PDB entry 7SQQ | electron microscopy, 4.20 A resolution (low resolution: residue-level contacts below are approximate; hydrogen-bond / salt-bridge calls are withheld) | chains A and B of the 24 polymer chains in the assembly

# Chain A (and B)
Name: Chimallin
From: Pseudomonas phage 201phi2-1
Notes: chain B of this document is another copy of the same molecule, construct and numbering; everything in this record applies to it too
UniProtKB: B3FIW8 (GP105_BP201); residues 1-631 here = UniProt positions 1-631
Sequence (634 residues; numbered -2 to 631; the number before each row is that of its first residue; numbers below 1 keep their minus sign (Ser-2 is residue -2)):
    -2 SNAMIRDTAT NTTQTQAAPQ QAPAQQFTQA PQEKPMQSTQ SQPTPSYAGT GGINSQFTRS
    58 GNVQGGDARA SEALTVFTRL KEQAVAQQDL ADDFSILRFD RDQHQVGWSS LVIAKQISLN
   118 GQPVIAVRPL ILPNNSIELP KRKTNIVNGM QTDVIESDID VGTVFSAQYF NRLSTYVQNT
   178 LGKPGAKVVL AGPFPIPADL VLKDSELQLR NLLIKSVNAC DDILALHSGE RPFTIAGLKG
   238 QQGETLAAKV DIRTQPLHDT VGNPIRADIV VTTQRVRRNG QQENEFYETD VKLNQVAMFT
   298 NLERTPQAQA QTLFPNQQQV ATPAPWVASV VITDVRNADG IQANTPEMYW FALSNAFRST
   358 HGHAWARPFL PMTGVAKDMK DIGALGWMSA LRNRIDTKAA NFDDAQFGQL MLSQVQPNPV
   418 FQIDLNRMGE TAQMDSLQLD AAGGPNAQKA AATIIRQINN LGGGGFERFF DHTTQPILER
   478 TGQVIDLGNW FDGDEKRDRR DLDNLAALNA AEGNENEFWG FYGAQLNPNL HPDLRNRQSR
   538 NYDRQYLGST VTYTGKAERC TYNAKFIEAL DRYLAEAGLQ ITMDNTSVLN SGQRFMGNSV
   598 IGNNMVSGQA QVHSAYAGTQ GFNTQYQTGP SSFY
Not modelled in the structure: -2 to 47, 307-318, 582-589, 612-621
Differences from the reference sequence: expression tag (-2 to 0)
Swiss-Prot annotation at these positions:
  - region (Homotetramerization): Gln590 to Ser611, Gln622 to Tyr631

# How chain A and chain B interact
Contacting residue pairs - 31 pairs, chain A then chain B:
  Asp86(A) with Gly58(B); Asn59(B)
  Ile211(A) with Gly58(B); Asn59(B)
  Asn215(A) with Ser57(B)
  Asp218(A) with Ser57(B)
  Asp219(A) with Arg56(B)
  Ala222(A) with Arg56(B)
  Glu227(A) with Arg56(B)
  Arg272(A) with Ile50(B)
  Asn281(A) with Gln102(B)
  Glu282(A) with Ser163(B)
  Phe283(A) with Gly104(B); Leu136(B); Ile156(B); Thr160(B)
  Tyr284(A) with Arg98(B); Gln102(B); Val103(B)
  Glu285(A) with Pro137(B)
  Asp287(A) with Gly48(B)
  Asp336(A) with Val60(B)
  Gly337(A) with Asn51(B)
  Ile338(A) with Asn51(B)
  Gln339(A) with Asn51(B); Arg56(B); Gly58(B)
  Ala340(A) with Phe54(B); Arg56(B)
  Thr342(A) with Arg56(B)
  Gln590(A) with Gln148(B)
Also at the interface, not in a pair above, chain A (24 interface residues in all): Ala88, Arg228, Phe230
Also at the interface, not in a pair above, chain B (22 interface residues in all): Thr55, Asp99, Gln165

# Summary
24 residues of chain A and 22 residues of chain B are in contact.
Both chains are Chimallin (Pseudomonas phage 201phi2-1). Entry 7SQQ (201Phi2-1 Chimallin Cubic (O, 24mer)
assembly) was determined by electron microscopy together with 7SQR, 7SQS, 7SQT, 7SQU and 7SQV from the same
study.
